8EOE - chains D and N of the 9 polymer chains in the assembly; structure by electron microscopy, 3.20 A resolution.

== Chain D ==
Molecule: DNA-directed RNA polymerase subunit beta'
Organism: Mycobacterium tuberculosis H37Rv
Notes: EC 2.7.7.6
Reference sequence: P9WGY7 (RPOC_MYCTU); residues 1-1316 here = UniProt positions 1-1316
Chain sequence (1316 residues; row label = number of the first residue in the row):
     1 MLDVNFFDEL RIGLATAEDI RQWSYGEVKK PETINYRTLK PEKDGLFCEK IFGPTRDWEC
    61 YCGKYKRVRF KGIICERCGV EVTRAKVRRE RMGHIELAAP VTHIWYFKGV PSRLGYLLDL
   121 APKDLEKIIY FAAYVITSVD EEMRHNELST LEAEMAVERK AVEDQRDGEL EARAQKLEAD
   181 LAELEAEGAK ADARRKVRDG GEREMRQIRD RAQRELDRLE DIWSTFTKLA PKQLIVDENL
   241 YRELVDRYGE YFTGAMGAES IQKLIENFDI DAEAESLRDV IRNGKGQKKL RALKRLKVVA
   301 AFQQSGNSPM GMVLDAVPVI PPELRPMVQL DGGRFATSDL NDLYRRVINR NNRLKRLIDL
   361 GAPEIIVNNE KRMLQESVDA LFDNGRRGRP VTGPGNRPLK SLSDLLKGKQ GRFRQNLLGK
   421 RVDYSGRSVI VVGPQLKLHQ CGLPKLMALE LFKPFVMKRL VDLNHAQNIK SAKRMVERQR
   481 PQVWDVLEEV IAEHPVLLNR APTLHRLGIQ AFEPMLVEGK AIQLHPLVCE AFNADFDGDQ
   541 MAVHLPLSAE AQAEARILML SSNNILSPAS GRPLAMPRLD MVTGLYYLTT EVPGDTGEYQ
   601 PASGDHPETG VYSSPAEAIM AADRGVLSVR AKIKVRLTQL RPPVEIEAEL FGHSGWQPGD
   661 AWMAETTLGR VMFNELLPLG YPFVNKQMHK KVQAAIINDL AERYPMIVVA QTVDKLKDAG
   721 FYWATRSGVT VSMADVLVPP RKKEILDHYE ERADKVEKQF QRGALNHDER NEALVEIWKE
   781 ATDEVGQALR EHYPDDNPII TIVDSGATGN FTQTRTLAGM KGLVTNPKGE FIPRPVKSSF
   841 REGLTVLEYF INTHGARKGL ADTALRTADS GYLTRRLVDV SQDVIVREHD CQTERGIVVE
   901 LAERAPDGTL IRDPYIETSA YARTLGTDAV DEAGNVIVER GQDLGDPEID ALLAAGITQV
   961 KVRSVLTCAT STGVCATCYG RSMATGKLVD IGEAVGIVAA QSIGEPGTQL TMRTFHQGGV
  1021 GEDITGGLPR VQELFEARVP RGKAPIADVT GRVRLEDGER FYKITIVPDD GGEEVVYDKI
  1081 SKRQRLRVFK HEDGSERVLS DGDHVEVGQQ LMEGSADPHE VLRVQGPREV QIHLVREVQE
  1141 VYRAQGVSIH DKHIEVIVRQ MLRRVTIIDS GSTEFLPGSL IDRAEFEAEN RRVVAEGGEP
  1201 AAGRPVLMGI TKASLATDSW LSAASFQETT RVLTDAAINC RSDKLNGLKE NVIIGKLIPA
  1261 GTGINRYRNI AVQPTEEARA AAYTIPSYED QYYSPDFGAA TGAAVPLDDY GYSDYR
Disordered / not traced: 1, 1013-1024, 1283-1316
Swiss-Prot annotation at these positions:
  - binding site (Zn(2+)): Cys60, Cys62, Cys75, Cys78, Cys891, Cys968, Cys975, Cys978
  - binding site (Mg(2+)): Asp535, Asp537, Asp539
Bound ions: Zn2+ site 1: Cys60, Cys62, Cys75, Cys78; Mg2+: Asp535, Asp537, Asp539 (shared with 1 residue of chain R); Zn2+ site 2: Cys891, Cys968, Cys975, Cys978

== Chain N ==
Molecule: 40-nt DNA strand
Sequence (40 nucleotides; numbered 1 to 40; the number before each row is that of its first residue):
     1 GGGCGCATGC TGCTCTTCAA AGCCATCACG GCGACTGCCG
Disordered / not traced: 1-2, 25-27

== How chain D and chain N interact ==
Contacting residue pairs (6; chain D residue first):
  Arg37(D) - DT14(N)  salt bridge to the phosphate
  Pro122(D) - DT36(N)  phosphate contact
  Lys123(D) - DT36(N)  salt bridge to the phosphate
  Lys123(D) - DG37(N)  salt bridge to the phosphate
  Arg372(D) - DC18(N)  base contact
  Arg389(D) - DA20(N)  base contact
Also at the interface, not in a pair above, chain D (9 interface residues in all): Tyr116, Lys294, Arg1038, Arg1041
Also at the interface, not in a pair above, chain N (11 interface residues in all): DC15, DA21, DG31, DC32, DA34, DC35

== Overview ==
9 residues of chain D face 11 of chain N across their interface; the contacts include 3 salt bridges. Polar
contacts include Arg37(D)-DT14(N), Lys123(D)-DT36(N) and Lys123(D)-DG37(N). Curated annotation (UniProt) lists
8 Zn2+-binding residues and 3 Mg2+-binding residues on chain D.
Chain D is DNA-directed RNA polymerase subunit beta' (Mycobacterium tuberculosis H37Rv) and chain N is a 40-nt
DNA strand; the structure, Mycobacterium tuberculosis transcription elongation complex with Bacillus subtilis
NusG (EC_LG), was determined by electron microscopy together with 8EHQ, 8EJ3, 8EOF, 8EOS, 8EOT and 8EXY from
the same study.
